PDB entry 7N28 | electron microscopy, 4.20 A resolution (low resolution: residue-level contacts below are approximate; hydrogen-bond / salt-bridge calls are withheld) | chains M and B of the 14 polymer chains in the assembly

== Chain M (and B) ==
Protein: Envelope glycoprotein gp41
Source organism: Human immunodeficiency virus 1
Notes: chain B of this document is another copy of the same molecule, construct and numbering; everything in this record applies to it too
UniProtKB: I6NF57 (I6NF57_9HIV1); residues 512-664 here correspond to UniProt positions 506-658 (UniProt number = residue number - 6)
Chain sequence (170 residues; numbered 512 to 681; the number before each row is that of its first residue):
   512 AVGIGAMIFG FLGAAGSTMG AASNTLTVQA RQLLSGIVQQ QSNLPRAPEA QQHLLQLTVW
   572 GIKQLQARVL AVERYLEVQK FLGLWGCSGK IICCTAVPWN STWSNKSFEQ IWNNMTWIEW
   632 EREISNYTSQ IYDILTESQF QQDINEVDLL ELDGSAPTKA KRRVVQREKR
Unresolved in the structure: 512-518, 557-563, 662-681
Sequence notes: conflict N535 (Ile529 in I6NF57), P556 (Leu550 in I6NF57), P559 (Ile553 in I6NF57), E588 (Lys582 in I6NF57), V589 (Asp583 in I6NF57), C605 (Thr599 in I6NF57), F651 (Asn645 in I6NF57), I655 (Arg649 in I6NF57), V658 (Lys652 in I6NF57); expression tag (665-681)
Cystine bridges: C598-C604
Covalently attached groups: N-acetylglucosamine (NAG) linked to N611, N616, N625, N637

== Interface between chain M and chain B ==
Contacting residue pairs (33):
  V570(M) - L565(B)
  I573(M) - Q567(B)
  I573(M) - L568(B)
  L576(M) - L576(B)
  Q577(M) - Q567(B)
  Q577(M) - L576(B)
  Q577(M) - R579(B)
  L581(M) - Q552(B)
  L581(M) - R579(B)
  E584(M) - R579(B)
  L587(M) - L545(B)
  L587(M) - Y586(B)
  L587(M) - L587(B)
  E588(M) - L545(B)
  E588(M) - S546(B)
  K591(M) - A541(B)
  K591(M) - R542(B)
  K591(M) - Q543(B)
  K591(M) - L544(B)
  K591(M) - L545(B)
  K591(M) - S546(B)
  G594(M) - G600(B)
  G594(M) - K601(B)
  G597(M) - G600(B)
  S599(M) - G600(B)
  D644(M) - R542(B)
  T647(M) - T538(B)
  Q650(M) - K601(B)
  F651(M) - S534(B)
  F651(M) - N535(B)
  F651(M) - T538(B)
  F651(M) - I602(B)
  D654(M) - I603(B)
Also at the interface, not in a pair above, chain M (22 interface residues in all): V580, L595, E648, I655, V658
Also at the interface, not in a pair above, chain B (25 interface residues in all): T536, L537, Q550, I573

== Overview ==
22 residues of chain M face 25 of chain B across their interface. Covalently linked N-acetylglucosamine: at
N611(M), N616(M), N625(M) and N637(M).
Both chains are Envelope glycoprotein gp41 (Human immunodeficiency virus 1). Entry 7N28 (Cryo-EM structure of
broadly neutralizing V2-apex-targeting antibody J033 in complex with HIV-1 Env) was determined by electron
microscopy together with 7MXD from the same study.
